8I4J - chains A and C of the 4 polymer chains in the assembly; structure by X-ray diffraction, 1.62 A resolution.

[Chain A (and C)]
Molecule: Azami-Green
Source organism: Galaxea fascicularis
Notes: chain C of this document is another copy of the same molecule, construct and numbering; everything in this record applies to it too
UniProt: Q60I25 (Q60I25_GALFS); aligned to UniProt positions 1-224 over residues 0-225 (the alignment contains insertions or deletions, so no single offset holds)
Chain sequence (227 residues; numbered -3 to 225; 2 numbers in that range are skipped by the numbering (no residue carries them; nothing is unmodelled there); the number before each row is that of its first residue; numbers below 1 keep their minus sign (Gly-3 is residue -3)):
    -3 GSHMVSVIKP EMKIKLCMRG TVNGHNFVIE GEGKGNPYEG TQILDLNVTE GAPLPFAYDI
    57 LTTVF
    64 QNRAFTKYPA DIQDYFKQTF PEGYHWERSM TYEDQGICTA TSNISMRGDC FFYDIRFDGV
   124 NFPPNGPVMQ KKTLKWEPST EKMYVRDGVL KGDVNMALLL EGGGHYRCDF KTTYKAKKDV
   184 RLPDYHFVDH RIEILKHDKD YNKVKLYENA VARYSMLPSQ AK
Disordered / not traced: -3 to 1, 225 (chain C: -3 to 1)
Covalently attached groups: covalent link Phe61-Gln64
Modified positions: Gln64 (chromophore; QYG)
Differences from the reference sequence: expression tag (-3 to -1); insertion (1); chromophore (64, 64, 64)

[Chain A / chain C interface]
Pairs across the interface - 67 pairs, chain A then chain C:
  Glu96(A) - Arg149(C)  salt bridge
  Glu140(A) - Tyr188(C)
  Pro141(A) - Phe190(C)
  Pro141(A) - Ser218(C)
  Ser142(A) - Lys145(C)
  Thr143(A) - Thr143(C)
  Thr143(A) - Lys145(C)  hydrogen bond (backbone-side chain)
  Thr143(A) - Arg216(C)  hydrogen bond
  Lys145(A) - Ser142(C)
  Lys145(A) - Thr143(C)  hydrogen bond (side chain-backbone)
  Lys145(A) - Val157(C)
  Lys145(A) - Asn158(C)  hydrogen bond (side chain-backbone)
  Tyr147(A) - Arg170(C)
  Arg149(A) - Glu96(C)  salt bridge
  Arg149(A) - His168(C)  hydrogen bond (side chain-backbone)
  Asp156(A) - Asn158(C)  hydrogen bond (backbone-side chain)
  Asp156(A) - Arg170(C)  salt bridge
  Val157(A) - Lys145(C)
  Val157(A) - Asn158(C)
  Asn158(A) - Lys145(C)  hydrogen bond (backbone-side chain)
  Asn158(A) - Asp156(C)
  Asn158(A) - Val157(C)
  Asn158(A) - Asn158(C)
  Ala160(A) - Tyr188(C)
  His168(A) - Arg149(C)  hydrogen bond (backbone-side chain)
  His168(A) - Tyr188(C)
  Arg170(A) - Tyr147(C)
  Arg170(A) - Asp156(C)  salt bridge
  Arg170(A) - Lys174(C)
  Tyr188(A) - Glu140(C)
  Tyr188(A) - Ala160(C)
  Tyr188(A) - His168(C)
  Phe190(A) - Pro141(C)
  Asp192(A) - Met219(C)
  Asp192(A) - Leu220(C)
  His193(A) - Leu220(C)
  Arg194(A) - Ser218(C)
  Arg194(A) - Leu220(C)  hydrogen bond (side chain-backbone)
  Arg194(A) - Pro221(C)  hydrogen bond (side chain-backbone)
  Arg194(A) - Ser222(C)  hydrogen bond
  Glu196(A) - Ser222(C)
  Glu196(A) - Gln223(C)  hydrogen bond (side chain-backbone)
  Ile197(A) - Lys225(C)
  Leu198(A) - Gln223(C)
  Leu198(A) - Lys225(C)
  Tyr210(A) - Gln223(C)
  Asn212(A) - Leu220(C)
  Val214(A) - Leu220(C)  hydrophobic
  Arg216(A) - Thr143(C)  hydrogen bond
  Arg216(A) - Arg216(C)
  Arg216(A) - Met219(C)
  Ser218(A) - Pro141(C)
  Ser218(A) - Arg194(C)
  Met219(A) - Asp192(C)
  Leu220(A) - Asp192(C)
  Leu220(A) - His193(C)
  Leu220(A) - Arg194(C)  hydrogen bond (backbone-side chain)
  Leu220(A) - Asn212(C)
  Leu220(A) - Val214(C)  hydrophobic
  Pro221(A) - Arg194(C)  hydrogen bond (backbone-side chain)
  Pro221(A) - Asn212(C)
  Ser222(A) - Arg194(C)  hydrogen bond
  Ser222(A) - Glu196(C)
  Gln223(A) - Glu196(C)  hydrogen bond (backbone-side chain)
  Gln223(A) - Leu198(C)
  Gln223(A) - Tyr210(C)
  Ala224(A) - Glu196(C)  hydrogen bond (backbone-side chain)
Other interface residues (no listed pair), chain A (35 interface residues in all): Tyr169, Asp172
Other interface residues (no listed pair), chain C (36 interface residues in all): Tyr169, Asp172, Ile197

[In short]
Chain A and chain C form an interface of 35 and 36 residues respectively, with 18 hydrogen bonds and 4 salt
bridges. Among the polar pairs are Glu96(A)-Arg149(C), Asp156(A)-Arg170(C) and Thr143(A)-Lys145(C).
Both chains are Azami-Green (Galaxea fascicularis). Entry 8I4J (Structure of wild-type Azami Green from
Galaxea fascicularis) was determined by X-ray diffraction together with 8I4K from the same study.
